Entry 1CG4 (X-ray diffraction, 2.50 A resolution); this record covers chain A.

[Chain A]
Protein: Protein (adenylosuccinate synthetase)
From: Escherichia coli K12
Notes: EC 6.3.4.4
UniProt: P0A7D4 (PURA_ECOLI); residue numbers follow UniProt; this construct covers 1-431
Amino-acid sequence (431 residues; each row starts with the number of its first residue):
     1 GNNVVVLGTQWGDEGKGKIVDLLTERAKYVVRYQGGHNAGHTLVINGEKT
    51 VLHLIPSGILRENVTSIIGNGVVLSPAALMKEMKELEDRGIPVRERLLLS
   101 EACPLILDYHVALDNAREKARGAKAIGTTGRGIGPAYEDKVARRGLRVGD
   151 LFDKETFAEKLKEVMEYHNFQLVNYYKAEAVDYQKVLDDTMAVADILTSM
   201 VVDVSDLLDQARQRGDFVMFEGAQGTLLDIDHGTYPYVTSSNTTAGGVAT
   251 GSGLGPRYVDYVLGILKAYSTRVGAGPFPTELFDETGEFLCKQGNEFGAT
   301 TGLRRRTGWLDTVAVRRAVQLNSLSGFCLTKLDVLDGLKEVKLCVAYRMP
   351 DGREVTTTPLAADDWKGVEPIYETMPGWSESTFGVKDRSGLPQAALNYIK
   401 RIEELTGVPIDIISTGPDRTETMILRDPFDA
Differences from the reference sequence: engineered mutation L303 (Arg in P0A7D4)
UniProt features mapped onto this chain:
  - binding site (IMP): R144, R304
  - binding site (GTP): R306
  - mutagenesis: R144 (R144L: Does not reduce catalytic efficiency), R304 (R304L: Reduces catalytic efficiency by 87%)
Bound ions: Mg2+: D13, G40 (together with 6-O-phosphoryl inosine monophosphate, GDP)
Residues lining bound ligands:
  - GDP (guanosine-5'-diphosphate): D13, E14, G15, K16, G17, K18, G40, H41, T42, V44, A299, R305, T330, K331, D333, V334, S414, T415, G416, P417
  - 6-O-phosphoryl inosine monophosphate (IMO): W11, G12, D13, K16, N38, A39, G40, H41, I126, G127, T128, T129, I133, G134, R143, A223, Q224, L228, V238, T239, V273, G274

[Overview]
Bound to chain A: 6-O-phosphoryl inosine monophosphate and GDP. The Mg2+ site is built by D13 and G40. UniProt
lists IMP-binding residues R144 and R304, GTP-binding residue R306 and 2 mutagenesis sites.
Chain A is Protein (adenylosuccinate synthetase) (Escherichia coli K12); the structure, Structure of the
mutant (R303L) of adenylosuccinate synthetase from E. coli complexed with, GDP, 6-phosphoryl-imp, and ..., was
determined by X-ray diffraction, deposited together with 1CG0, 1CG1 and 1CG3.
